PDB entry 5E9U | X-ray diffraction, 3.84 A resolution | chains A and D of the 4 polymer chains in the assembly

[Chain A]
Molecule: Glycosyltransferase Gtf1
Source organism: Streptococcus gordonii
Notes: EC 2.4.1.-
UniProt: Q9AET5 (GTF1_STRGN); residue numbers follow UniProt; this construct covers 2-503
Sequence (503 residues; numbered 1 to 503; the number before each row is that of its first residue):
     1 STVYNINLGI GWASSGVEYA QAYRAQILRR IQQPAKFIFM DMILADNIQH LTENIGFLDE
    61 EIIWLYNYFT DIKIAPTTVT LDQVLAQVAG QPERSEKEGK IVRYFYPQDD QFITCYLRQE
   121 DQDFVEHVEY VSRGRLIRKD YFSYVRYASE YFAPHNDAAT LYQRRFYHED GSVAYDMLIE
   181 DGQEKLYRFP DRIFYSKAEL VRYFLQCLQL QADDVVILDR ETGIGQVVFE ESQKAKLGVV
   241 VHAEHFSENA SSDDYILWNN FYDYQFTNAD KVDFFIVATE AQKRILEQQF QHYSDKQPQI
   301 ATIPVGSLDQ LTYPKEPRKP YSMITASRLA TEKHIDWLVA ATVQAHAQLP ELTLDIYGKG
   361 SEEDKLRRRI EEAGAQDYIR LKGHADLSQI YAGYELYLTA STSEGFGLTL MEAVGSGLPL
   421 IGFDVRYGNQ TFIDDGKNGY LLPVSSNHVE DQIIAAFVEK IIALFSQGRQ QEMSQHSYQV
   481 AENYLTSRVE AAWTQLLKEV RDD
Modified / non-standard residues: Mse40, Mse42, Mse177, Mse323, Mse411, Mse473 (selenomethionine; parent Met)
Construct notes: expression tag (1); conflict F124 (Ser in Q9AET5)
Ligand contacts:
  - N-acetylglucosamine (NAG; 2-acetamido-2-deoxy-beta-D-glucopyranose): G16, V17, A20, H242, A243, E244, V305, S403, E404, G405, F406, G407, L408
  - UDP (uridine-5'-diphosphate): S15, G16, V17, Y19, Y23, A326, R328, Y357, H384, A385, L387, G407, L408, T409, E412
Curated features (UniProtKB/Swiss-Prot):
  - binding site (UDP): G16 to Y19, R328, Y357, G383 to A385, T409
  - binding site (N-acetyl-D-glucosamine): H242, G405 to G407
Reported in the primary citation:
  - catalytic residues: E404 (citing earlier work)
  - binding site for UDP: R328
  - mutagenesis - E404Q: abolished catalytic activity
  - mutagenesis - Q226A/N249A/D263A/T267A: decreased binding to Glycosyltransferase-stabilizing protein Gtf2 (chain D)

[Chain D]
Molecule: Glycosyltransferase-stabilizing protein Gtf2
Source organism: Streptococcus gordonii
UniProt: Q79T00 (GTF2_STRGN); residue numbers follow UniProt; this construct covers 2-446
Sequence (446 residues; each row starts with the number of its first residue):
     1 MIQLFDYYNQ ETQDLHDSLL AAGYACPTIV IEANGFLPDD MISPYTYFLG DEEGVDHPLF
    61 FNQVPVPPFW EITGDHQVAR VSDMGEERAR IHYASQARGR LVKQVDWLDK KGQLRLSERY
   121 NKQGRCFAKT AYKSGQEAFN TTYYSTDGQE RIVENHVTGD IILTLDQEPL RIFKSRVDFI
   181 RFFLERLDLD LDHILFNSLA YSFLVSHSLT GRAGQDILFW QEPLYDELPG NMQLILDNSQ
   241 LRTQTIVIPD LATYEKAMSL AAADQQQKFL HLGYHYDFKR DNYLRKDALI LTHSDQIEGL
   301 DTLVQSLPQL VFRIAALTEM SPKLLSMLSY KNVVLYQNAS LKQIEQLYLE SDIYLDINHG
   361 GQVLQAVRKA FENNLLILGF EQTLHDRHYI AQQHIFDSSQ PAQLASILEE ALCGVEQMRS
   421 ALQAQGRHAN DVPVSLYQET LQSLLG
Modified / non-standard residues: Mse1 (selenomethionine); Mse41, Mse84, Mse232, Mse258, Mse320, Mse327, Mse418 (selenomethionine; parent Met)
Construct notes: initiating methionine (1)
Curated features (UniProtKB/Swiss-Prot):
  - mutagenesis: D6 (D6A: Defect in early glycosylation of GspB, decreased binding of partially glycosylated GspB. Nearly complete loss of glycosylation and binding to partially glycosylated GspB ...), D14 (D14A: Mild defect in early glycosylation of GspB. Nearly complete loss of glycosylation and binding to partially glycosylated GspB; when associated with A-6 and A-222), K111 (K111C: Increased GspB glycosylation, probably forms an intra-subunit disulfide bond that increases tetramerization), E222 (E222A: Significant defect in glycosylation of GspB in vivo and in vitro, significantly decreased binding of partially glycosylated GspB ...)
Reported in the primary citation:
  - mutagenesis - D6A, D6A/D14A/E222A, D6A/E222A/H293A/D295A/E319A/S321A, D14A, E222A, E222A/H293A/D295A/E319A/S321A, H293A, D295A, E319A, S321A: decreased catalytic activity
  - mutagenesis - E222A: decreased binding to glycosylated GspB-F
  - mutagenesis - E11A, D75A, H76A, Q77A, Q362A, Q365A, D386A: unchanged catalytic activity
  - mutagenesis - N62A/D83A/E86A: decreased binding to Glycosyltransferase Gtf1 (chain A)

[Chain A / chain D interface]
Contacting residue pairs (32):
  A198(A) with Mse84(D)
  E199(A) with Mse84(D)
  R202(A) with Mse84(D)
  E221(A) with E71(D)
  Q226(A) with F69(D); W70(D); S82(D); D83(D), hydrogen bond; Mse84(D), hydrogen bond (side chain-backbone); G85(D)
  V227(A) with Mse84(D), hydrophobic
  F229(A) with F69(D), hydrophobic
  E230(A) with P68(D); F69(D)
  N249(A) with N338(D), hydrogen bond (side chain-backbone); S340(D), hydrogen bond (backbone-side chain); Q343(D)
  Y255(A) with H57(D), hydrogen bond; P58(D), hydrogen bond (side chain-backbone); L101(D), hydrophobic
  I256(A) with F60(D)
  L257(A) with F61(D), hydrophobic; R100(D)
  W258(A) with N62(D)
  D263(A) with N62(D)
  Y264(A) with F69(D), hydrogen bond (side chain-backbone); W70(D); E71(D)
  T267(A) with N62(D)
  K271(A) with F69(D)
  N447(A) with Y336(D)
  D451(A) with K331(D), salt bridge
Also at the interface, not in a pair above, chain A (26 interface residues in all): S196, Q233, A250, N268, S446, H448, V449
Also at the interface, not in a pair above, chain D (24 interface residues in all): L59, E86, V334, L341

[Summary]
Chain A and chain D form an interface of 26 and 24 residues respectively, with 7 hydrogen bonds and 1 salt
bridge. Among the polar pairs are D451(A)-K331(D), Q226(A)-D83(D) and Q226(A)-Mse84(D). From the paper: the
catalytic residue E404(A); D6A, D6A/D14A/E222A and D6A/E222A/H293A/D295A/E319A/S321A of chain D, among others,
reduce catalytic activity; 20 substitutions were tested in all.
Chain A is Glycosyltransferase Gtf1 and chain D is Glycosyltransferase-stabilizing protein Gtf2, both from
Streptococcus gordonii; the structure, Crystal structure of GtfA/B complex bound to UDP and GlcNAc, was
determined by X-ray diffraction (same publication as 5E9T).
